7QW9 - chains B and D of the 4 polymer chains in the assembly; structure by electron microscopy, 2.68 A resolution.

# Chain B
Molecule: Capsid protein VP2
Source organism: Coxsackievirus A6
Reference sequence: Q6JKS2 (Q6JKS2_9ENTO); residues 1-256 here correspond to UniProt positions 70-325 (UniProt number = residue number + 69)
Amino-acid sequence (256 residues; numbered 1 to 256; the number before each row is that of its first residue):
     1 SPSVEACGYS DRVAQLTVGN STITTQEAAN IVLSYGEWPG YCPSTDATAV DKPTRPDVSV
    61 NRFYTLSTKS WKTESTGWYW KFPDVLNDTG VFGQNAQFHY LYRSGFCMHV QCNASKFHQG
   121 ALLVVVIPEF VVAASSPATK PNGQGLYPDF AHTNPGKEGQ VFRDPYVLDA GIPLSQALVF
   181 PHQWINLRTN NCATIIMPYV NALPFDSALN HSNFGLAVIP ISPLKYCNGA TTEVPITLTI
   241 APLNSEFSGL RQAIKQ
Unresolved in the structure: 1-6
What the authors report for this chain:
  - conformationally variable residues (order/disorder transition): Thr139 to Gly143
  - contacts within the chain: Tyr41-Arg55 (cation-pi contact)

# Chain D
Molecule: Capsid protein VP4
Source organism: Coxsackievirus A6
Reference sequence: Q6JKS2 (Q6JKS2_9ENTO); residue numbers follow UniProt; this construct covers 2-69
Amino-acid sequence (68 residues; numbered 2 to 69; the number before each row is that of its first residue):
     2 GAQVSAQKSG THETGNIATE GSTINFTNIN YYKDSYAASA SRQDFTQDPT KFTSPVLDAI
    62 KEAAAPLQ
Unresolved in the structure: 2-14
What the authors report for this chain:
  - binding site for myristic acid: Ser23, Thr24, Ile25, Asn26, Phe27

# Chain B / chain D interface
Pairs across the interface (30):
  Gly8(B) - Ala60(D)
  Gly8(B) - Ile61(D)
  Gly8(B) - Lys62(D)  hydrogen bond (backbone-backbone)
  Gly8(B) - Ala65(D)
  Tyr9(B) - Ile61(D)
  Tyr9(B) - Ala66(D)
  Tyr9(B) - Pro67(D)
  Tyr9(B) - Gln69(D)
  Ser10(B) - Asp59(D)
  Ser10(B) - Ile61(D)
  Ser10(B) - Pro67(D)  hydrogen bond (backbone-backbone)
  Ser10(B) - Leu68(D)
  Ser10(B) - Gln69(D)
  Asp11(B) - Asp59(D)
  Asp11(B) - Gln69(D)
  Arg12(B) - Leu68(D)
  Arg12(B) - Gln69(D)  hydrogen bond (backbone-backbone)
  Asn30(B) - Val57(D)
  Asn30(B) - Leu58(D)
  Asn30(B) - Asp59(D)  hydrogen bond (side chain-backbone)
  Asn30(B) - Ile61(D)
  Ile31(B) - Val57(D)
  Ile31(B) - Leu58(D)  hydrogen bond (backbone-backbone)
  Val32(B) - Pro56(D)
  Leu33(B) - Pro56(D)  hydrogen bond (backbone-backbone)
  Leu33(B) - Leu58(D)  hydrophobic
  Tyr35(B) - Lys52(D)
  Tyr35(B) - Phe53(D)  hydrophobic
  Trp38(B) - Leu58(D)  hydrophobic
  Thr189(B) - Leu68(D)
Also at the interface, not in a pair above, chain B (15 interface residues in all): Cys7, Ala29, Gly36

# In short
The interface between chain B and chain D involves 15 residues on one side and 14 on the other, with 6
hydrogen bonds. Polar contacts include Asn30(B)-Asp59(D), Gly8(B)-Lys62(D) and Ser10(B)-Pro67(D). The paper
reports a binding site for myristic acid at Ser23(D), Thr24(D) and Ile25(D) among others; conformational
variability at Thr139(B).
Chain B is Capsid protein VP2 and chain D is Capsid protein VP4, both from Coxsackievirus A6; the structure,
Cryo-EM structure of coxsackievirus A6 mature virion, was determined by electron microscopy together with 7QVX
and 7QVY from the same study.
